4Y8O - chains N and a of the 32 polymer chains in the assembly; structure by X-ray diffraction, 2.70 A resolution.

[Chain N]
Molecule: Proteasome subunit beta type-1
From: Saccharomyces cerevisiae (strain ATCC 204508 / S288c)
Notes: EC 3.4.25.1
Reference sequence: P38624 (PSB1_YEAST); residues 1-196 here correspond to UniProt positions 20-215 (UniProt number = residue number + 19)
Sequence (196 residues; numbered 1 to 196; the number before each row is that of its first residue):
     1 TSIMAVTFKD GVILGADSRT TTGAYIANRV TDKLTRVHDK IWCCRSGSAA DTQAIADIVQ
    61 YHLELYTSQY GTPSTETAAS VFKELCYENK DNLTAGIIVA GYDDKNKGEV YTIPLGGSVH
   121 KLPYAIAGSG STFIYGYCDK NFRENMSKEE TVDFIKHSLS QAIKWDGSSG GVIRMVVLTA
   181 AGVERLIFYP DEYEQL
Bound ions: Mg2+: Ile163, Asp166, Ser169
Swiss-Prot annotation at these positions:
  - active site: Thr1 (Nucleophile)

[Chain a]
Molecule: Proteasome subunit beta type-7
From: Saccharomyces cerevisiae (strain ATCC 204508 / S288c)
Notes: EC 3.4.25.1; engineered mutation(s): Last seven amino acids form the C-terminus have been removed
Reference sequence: P30657 (PSB7_YEAST); residues -12 to 226 here correspond to UniProt positions 21-259 (UniProt number = residue number + 33)
Sequence (239 residues; each row starts with the number of its first residue; numbers below 1 keep their minus sign (Thr-12 is residue -12)):
   -12 TQIANAGASP MVNTQQPIVT GTSVISMKYD NGVIIAADNL GSYGSLLRFN GVERLIPVGD
    48 NTVVGISGDI SDMQHIERLL KDLVTENAYD NPLADAEEAL EPSYIFEYLA TVMYQRRSKM
   108 NPLWNAIIVA GVQSNGDQFL RYVNLLGVTY SSPTLATGFG AHMANPLLRK VVDRESDIPK
   168 TTVQVAEEAI VNAMRVLYYR DARSSRNFSL AIIDKNTGLT FKKNLQVENM KWDFAKDIK
Disordered / not traced: -12 to 0, 223-226

[Chain N / chain a interface]
Pairs across the interface (40; chain N residue first):
  Arg19(N) - Ala189(a)
  Ala24(N) - Phe146(a)
  Ala24(N) - Arg187(a)
  Ala24(N) - Asp188(a)
  Ala24(N) - Ala189(a)  hydrogen bond (backbone-backbone)
  Ala24(N) - Arg190(a)
  Tyr25(N) - Phe146(a)
  Tyr25(N) - Arg187(a)
  Ile26(N) - Tyr186(a)
  Ile26(N) - Arg187(a)  hydrogen bond (backbone-backbone)
  Ile26(N) - Asp188(a)
  Ile26(N) - Ala189(a)
  Ala27(N) - Arg187(a)  hydrogen bond (backbone-side chain)
  Asn28(N) - Arg187(a)
  Arg29(N) - Tyr186(a)
  Arg29(N) - Lys218(a)  hydrogen bond (side chain-backbone)
  Arg29(N) - Trp219(a)
  Arg29(N) - Phe221(a)
  Val30(N) - Phe221(a)  hydrophobic
  Phe133(N) - Leu33(a)  hydrophobic
  Lys164(N) - Leu34(a)
  Trp165(N) - Ser32(a)
  Trp165(N) - Leu33(a)
  Trp165(N) - Leu34(a)  hydrogen bond (backbone-backbone)
  Trp165(N) - Arg35(a)
  Asp166(N) - Ser32(a)
  Asp166(N) - Leu34(a)
  Gly167(N) - Ser32(a)  hydrogen bond (backbone-backbone)
  Gly167(N) - Leu34(a)
  Gly167(N) - Ala189(a)
  Gly171(N) - Trp219(a)
  Val172(N) - Trp219(a)  hydrophobic
  Arg174(N) - Ala222(a)
  Ile187(N) - Ala222(a)  hydrophobic
  Tyr189(N) - Trp219(a)  hydrophobic
  Tyr189(N) - Asp220(a)
  Pro190(N) - Trp219(a)
  Asp191(N) - Arg193(a)  salt bridge
  Glu194(N) - Tyr185(a)  hydrogen bond
  Glu194(N) - Arg193(a)  salt bridge
Other interface residues (no listed pair), chain N (24 interface residues in all): Thr21, Ile163, Ser168
Other interface residues (no listed pair), chain a (19 interface residues in all): Met150, Met217

[Overview]
Chain N and chain a form an interface of 24 and 19 residues respectively, with 7 hydrogen bonds and 2 salt
bridges. Polar pairs include Asp191(N)-Arg193(a), Glu194(N)-Arg193(a) and Ala27(N)-Arg187(a). Curated
annotation (UniProt) lists active-site residue Thr1(N) on chain N.
Chain N is Proteasome subunit beta type-1 and chain a is Proteasome subunit beta type-7, both from
Saccharomyces cerevisiae (strain ATCC 204508 / S288c); the structure, Yeast 20S proteasome beta7-delta7_Cter
mutant in complex with Ac-PAF-ep, was determined by X-ray diffraction together with 4Y69, 4Y6A, 4Y6V, 4Y6Z,
4Y70, 4Y74 and 34 further entries from the same study.
